Entry 5M5C (electron microscopy, 4.80 A resolution (low resolution: residue-level contacts below are approximate; hydrogen-bond / salt-bridge calls are withheld)); this record covers chains C and E of the 5 polymer chains in the assembly.

== Chain C ==
Name: Calmodulin-regulated spectrin-associated protein 1
Organism: Homo sapiens
UniProtKB: Q5T5Y3 (CAMP1_HUMAN), isoform Q5T5Y3-3; residue numbers follow UniProt; this construct covers 1483-1600
Chain sequence (118 residues; row label = number of the first residue in the row):
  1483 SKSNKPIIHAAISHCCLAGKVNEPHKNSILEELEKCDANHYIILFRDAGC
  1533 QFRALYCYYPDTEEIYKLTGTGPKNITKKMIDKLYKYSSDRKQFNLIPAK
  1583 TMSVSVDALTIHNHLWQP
Construct notes: engineered mutation Ala1492 (Asn in Q5T5Y3)
Reported in the primary citation:
  - mutagenesis - D1572A: increased binding to MT lattice

== Chain E ==
Name: Tubulin beta-2B chain
Organism: Bos taurus
UniProtKB: Q6B856 (TBB2B_BOVIN); the author numbering skips numbers that UniProt does not, so the offset changes along the chain: 2-44 = UniProt 2-44; 47-360 = UniProt 45-358; 369-437 = UniProt 359-427
Chain sequence (426 residues; each row starts with the number of its first residue; note: 10 numbers in that range are skipped by the numbering (no residue carries them; nothing is unmodelled there)):
     2 REIVHIQAGQCGNQIGAKFWEVISDEHGIDPTGSYHGDSDLQL
    47 ERINVYYNEAAGNKYVPRAILVDLEPGTMDSVRSGPFGQIFRPDNFVFGQ
    97 SGAGNNWAKGHYTEGAELVDSVLDVVRKESESCDCLQGFQLTHSLGGGTG
   147 SGMGTLLISKIREEYPDRIMNTFSVVPSPKVSDTVVEPYNATLSVHQLVE
   197 NTDETYCIDNEALYDICFRTLKLTTPTYGDLNHLVSATMSGVTTCLRFPG
   247 QLNADLRKLAVNMVPFPRLHFFMPGFAPLTSRGSQQYRALTVPELTQQMF
   297 DAKNMMAACDPRHGRYLTVAAVFRGRMSMKEVDEQMLNVQNKNSSYFVEW
   347 IPNNVKTAVCDIPP
   369 RGLKMSATFIGNSTAIQELFKRISEQFTAMFRRKAFLHWYTGEGMDEMEF
   419 TEAESNMNDLVSEYQQYQD
Construct notes: conflict Ala57 (Thr55 in Q6B856), Val172 (Met170 in Q6B856), Ala298 (Ser296 in Q6B856), Val318 (Ile316 in Q6B856)
Curated features (UniProtKB/Swiss-Prot):
  - binding site (GTP): Gln11, Glu71, Ser140, Gly144, Thr145, Gly146, Asn206, Asn228
  - binding site (Mg(2+)): Glu71
  - modified residue: Ser40 (Phosphoserine), Lys60 (N6-acetyllysine), Ser174 (Phosphoserine), Thr287 (Phosphothreonine), Thr292 (Phosphothreonine), Arg320 (Omega-N-methylarginine)
  - cross-link (Glycyl lysine isopeptide (Lys-Gly)): Lys60 (interchain with G-Cter in ubiquitin), Lys326 (interchain with G-Cter in ubiquitin)
Ligand contacts:
  - GDP (guanosine-5'-diphosphate): Gly10, Gln11, Cys12, Gln15, Ile16, Asn101, Ser140, Gly143, Gly144, Thr145, Gly146, Glu183, Asn206, Tyr224, Leu227, Asn228
  - GTP (guanosine-5'-triphosphate): Gln247, Leu248, Lys254
  - taxol (TA1): Glu22, Val23, Asp26, Glu27, Leu217, Leu219, Asp226, His229, Leu230, Ala233, Ser236, Phe272, Pro274, Leu275, Thr276, Gln281, Arg320, Arg369, Gly370, Leu371

== How chain C and chain E interact ==
Pairs across the interface (13; chain C residue first):
  His1491(C) with Glu159(E)
  Ala1492(C) with Glu159(E); Glu160(E)
  His1496(C) with Arg123(E); Glu160(E)
  Ser1571(C) with Tyr161(E); Asp163(E)
  Asp1572(C) with Ser126(E); Leu132(E); Tyr161(E); Arg164(E)
  Lys1574(C) with Arg123(E); Glu127(E)
Also at the interface, not in a pair above, chain C (9 interface residues in all): Pro1488, Ile1489, Arg1573
Also at the interface, not in a pair above, chain E (12 interface residues in all): Asp130, Cys131, Pro162

== Summary ==
Chain C and chain E form an interface of 9 and 12 residues respectively. Chain E binds GTP, GDP and taxol.
Curated annotation (UniProt) lists 8 GTP-binding residues and Mg2+-binding residue Glu71(E) on chain E. The
paper reports that D1572A of chain C increases binding to MT lattice.
Here chain C is Calmodulin-regulated spectrin-associated protein 1 (Homo sapiens) and chain E is Tubulin
beta-2B chain (Bos taurus). Entry 5M5C (Mechanism of microtubule minus-end recognition and protection by
CAMSAP proteins) was determined by electron microscopy, deposited together with 5LZN, 5M50 and 5M54.
